Entry 6UUN (electron microscopy, 3.00 A resolution); this record covers chains B and G of the 7 polymer chains in the assembly.

Chain B:
Molecule: Guanine nucleotide-binding protein G(I)/G(S)/G(T) subunit beta-1
Organism: Homo sapiens
UniProt: P62873 (GBB1_HUMAN); residue numbers follow UniProt; this construct covers 2-340
Chain sequence (350 residues; row label = number of the first residue in the row; numbers below 1 keep their minus sign (Met-9 is residue -9)):
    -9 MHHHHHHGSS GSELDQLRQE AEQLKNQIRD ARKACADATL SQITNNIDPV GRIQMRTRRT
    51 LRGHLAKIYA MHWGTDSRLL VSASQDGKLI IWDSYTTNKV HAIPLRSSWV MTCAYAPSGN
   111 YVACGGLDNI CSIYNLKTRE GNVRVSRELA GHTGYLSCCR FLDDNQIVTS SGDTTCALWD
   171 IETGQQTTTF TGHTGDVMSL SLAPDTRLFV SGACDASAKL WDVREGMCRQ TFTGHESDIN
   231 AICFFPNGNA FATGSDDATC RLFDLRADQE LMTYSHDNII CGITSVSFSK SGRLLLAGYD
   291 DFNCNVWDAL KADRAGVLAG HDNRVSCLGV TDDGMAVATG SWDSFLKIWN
Disordered / not traced: -9 to 4
Sequence notes: expression tag (-9 to 1)
Swiss-Prot annotation at these positions:
  - modified residue: Ser2 (N-acetylserine), His266 (Phosphohistidine)
  - natural variant: Leu30 (L30F: In MRD42; uncertain significance), Arg52 (R52G: In MRD42), Gly64 (G64V: In MRD42), Asp76 (D76E: In MRD42; D76G: In MRD42), Gly77 (G77S: In MRD42), Lys78 (K78R: In MRD42), Ile80 (I80N: In MRD42; I80T: In MRD42), His91 (H91R: In MRD42; uncertain significance), Ala92 (A92T: In MRD42), Pro94 (P94S: In MRD42), Leu95 (L95P: In MRD42), Arg96 (R96L: In MRD42), 5 further natural variant entries in UniProt

Chain G:
Molecule: Guanine nucleotide-binding protein G(I)/G(S)/G(O) subunit gamma-2
Organism: Homo sapiens
UniProt: P59768 (GBG2_HUMAN); numbering as in UniProt (aligned over 1-71)
Chain sequence (71 residues; row label = number of the first residue in the row):
     1 MASNNTASIA QARKLVEQLK MEANIDRIKV SKAAADLMAY CEAHAKEDPL LTPVPASENP
    61 FREKKFFCAI L
Disordered / not traced: 1-13, 63-71
Swiss-Prot annotation at these positions:
  - modified residue: Ala2 (N-acetylalanine), Cys68 (Cysteine methyl ester)
  - lipidation: Cys68 (S-geranylgeranyl cysteine)

How chain B and chain G interact:
Pairs across the interface (74):
  Leu7(B) - Val16(G)  hydrophobic
  Glu10(B) - Val16(G)
  Ala11(B) - Val16(G)  hydrophobic
  Leu14(B) - Val16(G)
  Leu14(B) - Leu19(G)  hydrophobic
  Leu14(B) - Lys20(G)
  Gln17(B) - Ala23(G)
  Ile18(B) - Glu22(G)
  Ile18(B) - Ala23(G)  hydrophobic
  Ile18(B) - Arg27(G)
  Ala21(B) - Arg27(G)
  Arg22(B) - Arg27(G)
  Ala24(B) - Lys29(G)
  Cys25(B) - Arg27(G)  hydrogen bond (side chain-backbone)
  Cys25(B) - Ile28(G)
  Cys25(B) - Lys29(G)
  Cys25(B) - Val30(G)  hydrogen bond (backbone-backbone)
  Ala26(B) - Val30(G)  hydrophobic
  Asp27(B) - Lys29(G)
  Asp27(B) - Ser31(G)  hydrogen bond
  Ala28(B) - Val30(G)
  Leu30(B) - Ala34(G)  hydrophobic
  Ile37(B) - Met38(G)  hydrophobic
  Ile43(B) - Leu50(G)
  Met45(B) - Leu50(G)  hydrophobic
  Arg48(B) - Phe61(G)
  Arg48(B) - Arg62(G)
  Arg49(B) - Pro60(G)
  Arg49(B) - Phe61(G)  hydrogen bond (side chain-backbone)
  Arg49(B) - Arg62(G)
  Ser84(B) - Phe61(G)
  Tyr85(B) - Pro60(G)
  Tyr85(B) - Phe61(G)  hydrophobic
  Met217(B) - Met21(G)  hydrophobic
  Cys218(B) - Gln18(G)  hydrogen bond (backbone-side chain)
  Arg219(B) - Glu22(G)
  Gln220(B) - Ile25(G)
  Thr221(B) - Glu22(G)
  Phe235(B) - Leu37(G)  hydrophobic
  Phe235(B) - Tyr40(G)  hydrophobic
  Pro236(B) - Tyr40(G)  hydrogen bond (backbone-side chain)
  Asn237(B) - Tyr40(G)
  Ala240(B) - Leu37(G)  hydrophobic
  Asp254(B) - Ala33(G)
  Arg256(B) - Arg27(G)
  Arg256(B) - Ile28(G)  hydrogen bond (backbone-backbone)
  Arg256(B) - Asp36(G)  salt bridge
  Ala257(B) - Arg27(G)
  Asp258(B) - Ile25(G)
  Asp258(B) - Arg27(G)  salt bridge
  Gln259(B) - Val30(G)
  Ser279(B) - Asp48(G)  hydrogen bond
  Ser279(B) - Leu50(G)
  Lys280(B) - Glu47(G)
  Lys280(B) - Asp48(G)
  Ser281(B) - Cys41(G)
  Ser281(B) - His44(G)
  Ser281(B) - Asp48(G)  hydrogen bond
  Ser281(B) - Leu51(G)
  Arg283(B) - Cys41(G)
  Arg283(B) - Leu51(G)
  Leu300(B) - Cys41(G)  hydrophobic
  Asp323(B) - Pro49(G)
  Gly324(B) - Pro49(G)
  Gly324(B) - Leu50(G)
  Met325(B) - Pro49(G)  hydrophobic
  Met325(B) - Asn59(G)
  Met325(B) - Pro60(G)
  Ala326(B) - Phe61(G)  hydrophobic
  Val327(B) - Leu50(G)  hydrophobic
  Ile338(B) - Phe61(G)  hydrophobic
  Asn340(B) - Asn59(G)  hydrogen bond
  Asn340(B) - Phe61(G)
  Asn340(B) - Arg62(G)
Also at the interface, not in a pair above, chain B (56 interface residues in all): Ile33, Thr34, Trp63, Leu252, Leu261, Gly282, Leu284, Leu286, Val320
Also at the interface, not in a pair above, chain G (34 interface residues in all): Asp26, Glu42, Ala45, Val54

Summary:
56 residues of chain B face 34 of chain G across their interface; the contacts include 10 hydrogen bonds and 2
salt bridges. Polar contacts include Arg256(B)-Asp36(G), Asp258(B)-Arg27(G) and Cys25(B)-Arg27(G).
Chain B is Guanine nucleotide-binding protein G(I)/G(S)/G(T) subunit beta-1 and chain G is Guanine
nucleotide-binding protein G(I)/G(S)/G(O) subunit gamma-2, both from Homo sapiens; the structure, CryoEM
Structure of the active Adrenomedullin 1 receptor G protein complex with adrenomedullin peptide, was
determined by electron microscopy (same publication as 6UUS and 6UVA).
